PDB entry 2R58 | X-ray diffraction, 2.00 A resolution | chain A

# Chain A
Protein: Polycomb protein Scm
From: Drosophila melanogaster
Notes: fragment: UNP residues:175-435
Reference sequence: Q9VHA0 (SCM_DROME); residue numbers follow UniProt; this construct covers 175-435
Amino-acid sequence (265 residues; row label = number of the first residue in the row):
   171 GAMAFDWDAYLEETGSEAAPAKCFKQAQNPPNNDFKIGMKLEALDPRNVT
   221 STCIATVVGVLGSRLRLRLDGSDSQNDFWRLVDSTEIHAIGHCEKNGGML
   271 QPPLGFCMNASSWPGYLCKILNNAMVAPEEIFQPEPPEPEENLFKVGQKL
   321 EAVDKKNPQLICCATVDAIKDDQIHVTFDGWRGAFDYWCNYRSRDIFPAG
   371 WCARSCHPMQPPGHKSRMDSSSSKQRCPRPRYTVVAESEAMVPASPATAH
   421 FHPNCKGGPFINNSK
Unresolved in the structure: 171-173, 386-435
Differences from the reference sequence: expression tag (171-174); engineered mutation Cys277 (Arg in Q9VHA0)
Residues lining bound ligands: N-dimethyl-lysine (MLY): Asp324, Asn327, Leu330, Cys332, Phe348, Trp351, Arg352, Phe355
What the authors report for this chain:
  - binding site for N-dimethyl-lysine: Asp324
  - mutagenesis - R277C: unchanged binding to H4K20me1
  - mutagenesis - D215A, D215N, D324A: decreased stability
  - mutagenesis - D324A: unchanged expression
  - mutagenesis - D215A, D215N: decreased binding to monomethyl-lysine peptides
  - mutagenesis - D324A: abolished binding to monomethyl-lysine peptides

# Summary
Bound to chain A: N-dimethyl-lysine. From the paper: a binding site for N-dimethyl-lysine at Asp324; D215A,
D215N and D324A reduce stability.
Chain A is Polycomb protein Scm (Drosophila melanogaster); the structure, Crystal Structure of the two MBT
repeats from Sex-Comb on Midleg (SCM) in Complex with Di-Methyl ..., was determined by X-ray diffraction
together with 2R57, 2R5A and 2R5M from the same study.
